PDB entry 7ZWY | X-ray diffraction, 1.65 A resolution | chains A and B

Chain A:
Molecule: B-cell lymphoma 6 protein
Source organism: Homo sapiens
Reference sequence: P41182 (BCL6_HUMAN); residue numbers follow UniProt; this construct covers 5-129
Amino-acid sequence (128 residues; row label = number of the first residue in the row):
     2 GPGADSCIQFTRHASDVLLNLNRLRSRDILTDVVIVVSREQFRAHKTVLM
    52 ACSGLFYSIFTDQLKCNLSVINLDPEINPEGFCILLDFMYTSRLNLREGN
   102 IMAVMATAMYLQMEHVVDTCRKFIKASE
Unresolved in the structure: 2-4
Sequence notes: expression tag (2-4)
Swiss-Prot annotation at these positions:
  - mutagenesis: Asn21 (N21K: Abolishes interaction with NCOR2 and HDAC2, no effect on interaction with CTBP1 and transcriptional autoinhibition; when associated with A-116 and 376-Q--Q-379), Ser59 (S59A: Abolished ubiquitination by the SCF(FBXL17) complex), His116 (H116A: Abolishes interaction with NCOR2 and HDAC2, no effect on interaction with CTBP1 and transcriptional autoinhibition; when associated with K-21 and 376-Q--Q-379)
Small-molecule neighbours: K6R (2-chloranyl-4-[(phenylmethyl)amino]pyridine-3-carbonitrile): Asn21, Arg24, Leu25, Met51, Ala52, Cys53, Ser54, Gly55, Tyr58, Gln113
Reported in the primary citation:
  - binding site for K6R: Asn21, Met51, Cys53 to Gly55, Tyr58

Chain B:
Molecule: Ala-trp-val-ile-pro-ala
Amino-acid sequence (6 residues; numbered 0 to 5; the number before each row is that of its first residue; numbering starts at 0):
     0 AWVIPA

Interface between chain A and chain B:
Pairs across the interface (11):
  Cys8(A) - Pro4(B)
  Ile9(A) - Trp1(B)  hydrophobic
  Ile9(A) - Val2(B)
  Gln10(A) - Ala0(B)
  Gln10(A) - Trp1(B)
  Gln10(A) - Val2(B)  hydrogen bond (backbone-backbone)
  Gln10(A) - Pro4(B)
  Phe11(A) - Ala0(B)
  Phe11(A) - Trp1(B)
  Thr12(A) - Ala0(B)  hydrogen bond (backbone-backbone)
  Thr12(A) - Val2(B)
Interface residues without a listed pair, chain B (5 interface residues in all): Ile3

In short:
Chain A and chain B each contribute 5 residues to their interface, with 2 hydrogen bonds. Main-chain hydrogen
bonds include Gln10(A)-Val2(B) and Thr12(A)-Ala0(B). Ligands of chain A: compound K6R. Curated annotation
(UniProt) lists 3 mutagenesis sites on chain A. From the paper: a binding site for K6R at Asn21(A), Met51(A)
and Cys53(A) among others.
Here chain A is B-cell lymphoma 6 protein (Homo sapiens) and chain B is Ala-trp-val-ile-pro-ala. Entry 7ZWY
(Crystal structure of human BCL6 BTB domain in complex with compound 21) was determined by X-ray diffraction,
deposited together with 7ZWN, 7ZWO, 7ZWP, 7ZWR, 7ZWS, 7ZWU and 3 further entries.
